PDB entry 7WBW | electron microscopy, 7.10 A resolution (low resolution: residue-level contacts below are approximate; hydrogen-bond / salt-bridge calls are withheld) | chains B and P of the 26 polymer chains in the assembly

[Chain B]
Protein: DNA-directed RNA polymerase subunit beta
From: Komagataella phaffii
Notes: EC 2.7.7.6
UniProtKB: C4QZQ7 (C4QZQ7_KOMPG); residue numbers follow UniProt; this construct covers 1-1227
Chain sequence (1227 residues; numbered 1 to 1227; the number before each row is that of its first residue):
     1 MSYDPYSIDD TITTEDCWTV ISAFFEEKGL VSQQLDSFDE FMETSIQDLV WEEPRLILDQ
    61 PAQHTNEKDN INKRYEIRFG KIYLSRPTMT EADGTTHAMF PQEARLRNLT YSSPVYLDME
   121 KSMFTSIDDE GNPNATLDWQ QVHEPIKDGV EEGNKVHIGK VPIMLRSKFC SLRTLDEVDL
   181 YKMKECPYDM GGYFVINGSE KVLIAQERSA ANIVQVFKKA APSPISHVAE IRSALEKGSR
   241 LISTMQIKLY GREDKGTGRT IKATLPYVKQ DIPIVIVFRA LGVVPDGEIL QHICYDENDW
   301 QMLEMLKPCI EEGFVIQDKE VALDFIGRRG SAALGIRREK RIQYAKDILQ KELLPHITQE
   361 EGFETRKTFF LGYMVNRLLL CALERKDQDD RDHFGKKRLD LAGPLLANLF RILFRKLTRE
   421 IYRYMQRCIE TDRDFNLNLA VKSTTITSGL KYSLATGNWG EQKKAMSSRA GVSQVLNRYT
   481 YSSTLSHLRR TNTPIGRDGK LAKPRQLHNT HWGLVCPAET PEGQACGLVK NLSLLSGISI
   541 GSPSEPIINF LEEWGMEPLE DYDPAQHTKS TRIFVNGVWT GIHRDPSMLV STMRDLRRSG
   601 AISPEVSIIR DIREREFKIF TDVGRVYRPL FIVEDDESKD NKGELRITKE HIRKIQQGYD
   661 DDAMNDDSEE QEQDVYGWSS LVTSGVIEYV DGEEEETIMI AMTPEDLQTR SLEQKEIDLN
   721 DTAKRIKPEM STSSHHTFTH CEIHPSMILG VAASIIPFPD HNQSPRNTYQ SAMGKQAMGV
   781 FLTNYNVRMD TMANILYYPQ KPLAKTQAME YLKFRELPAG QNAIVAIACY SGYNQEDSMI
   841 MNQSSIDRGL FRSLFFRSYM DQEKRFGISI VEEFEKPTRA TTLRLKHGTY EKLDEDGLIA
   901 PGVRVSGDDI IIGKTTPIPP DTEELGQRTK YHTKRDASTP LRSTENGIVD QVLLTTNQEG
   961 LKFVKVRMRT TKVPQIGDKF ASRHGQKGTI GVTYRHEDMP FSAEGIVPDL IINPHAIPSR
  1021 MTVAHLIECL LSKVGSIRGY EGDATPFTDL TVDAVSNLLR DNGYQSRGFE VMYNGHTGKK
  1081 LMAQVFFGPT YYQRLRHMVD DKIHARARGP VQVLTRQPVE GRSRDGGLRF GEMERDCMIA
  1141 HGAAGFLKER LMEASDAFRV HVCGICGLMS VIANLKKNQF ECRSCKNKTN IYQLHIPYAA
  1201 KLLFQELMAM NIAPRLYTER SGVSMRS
Disordered / not traced: 1-8, 65-68, 129-152, 663-674, 712-718, 921-930, 1223-1227
Metal / ion sites: Zn2+: Cys1163, Cys1166, Cys1182, Cys1185

[Chain P]
Molecule: 16-nt RNA strand
Sequence (16 nucleotides; row label = number of the first residue in the row; numbers below 1 keep their minus sign (G-5 is residue -5)):
    -5 GUUUUCGUUG UUUUUU
Metal / ion sites: Mg2+ near U10 (its only coordinating residue here)

[Interface between chain B and chain P]
Contacting residue pairs (11):
  Gln776(B) - U8(P)
  Arg884(B) - U-2(P)
  Leu885(B) - U-1(P)
  Lys886(B) - U-1(P)
  His887(B) - U-2(P)
  His887(B) - U-1(P)
  Arg935(B) - C0(P)
  Lys979(B) - U10(P)
  His1097(B) - U9(P)
  Lys1102(B) - U9(P)
  Pro1110(B) - C0(P)
Also at the interface, not in a pair above, chain B (16 interface residues in all): Ala470, Gly471, Gln474, Glu522, Ala525, Lys987
Also at the interface, not in a pair above, chain P (8 interface residues in all): U6, U7

[In short]
Chain B and chain P form an interface of 16 and 8 residues respectively. Cys1163(B), Cys1166(B), Cys1182(B)
and Cys1185(B) form the Zn2+ site.
Here chain B is DNA-directed RNA polymerase subunit beta (Komagataella phaffii) and chain P is a 16-nt RNA
strand. Entry 7WBW (RNA polymerase II elongation complex bound with Elf1 and Spt4/5, stalled at SHL(-3.5) of
the nucleosome) was determined by electron microscopy together with 7WBV, 7WBX and 8HE5 from the same study.
